9MHF - chains C and D of the 5 polymer chains in the assembly; structure by electron microscopy, 2.73 A resolution.

[Chain C]
Name: Beclin 1-associated autophagy-related key regulator
From: Homo sapiens
UniProt: Q6ZNE5 (BAKOR_HUMAN); numbering as in UniProt (aligned over 1-492)
Sequence (492 residues; row label = number of the first residue in the row):
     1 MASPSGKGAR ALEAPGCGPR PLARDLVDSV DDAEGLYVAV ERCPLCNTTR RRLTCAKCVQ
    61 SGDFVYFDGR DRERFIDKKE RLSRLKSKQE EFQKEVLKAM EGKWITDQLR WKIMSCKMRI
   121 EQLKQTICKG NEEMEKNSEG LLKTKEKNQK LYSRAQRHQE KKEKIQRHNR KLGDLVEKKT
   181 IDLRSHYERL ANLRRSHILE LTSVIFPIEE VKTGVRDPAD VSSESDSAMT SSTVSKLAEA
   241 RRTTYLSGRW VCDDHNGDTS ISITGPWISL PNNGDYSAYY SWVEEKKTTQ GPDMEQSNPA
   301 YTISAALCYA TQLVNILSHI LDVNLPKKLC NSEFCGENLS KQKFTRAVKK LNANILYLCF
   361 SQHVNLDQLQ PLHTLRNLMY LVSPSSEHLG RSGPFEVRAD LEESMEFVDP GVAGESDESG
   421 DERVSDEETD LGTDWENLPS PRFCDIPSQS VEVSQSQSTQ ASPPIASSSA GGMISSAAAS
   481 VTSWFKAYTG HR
Unresolved in the structure: 1-70, 212-257, 282-297, 398-492
Swiss-Prot annotation at these positions:
  - region: Cys43 to Cys58 (Cysteine repeats)
  - modified residue: Ser29 (Phosphoserine), Ser416 (Phosphoserine), Thr429 (Phosphothreonine)
  - mutagenesis: Cys43 (C43A: In Atg14L4C4A; fails to localize to the endoplasmic reticulum; when associated with A-46; A-55 and A-58), Cys46 (C46A: In Atg14L4C4A; fails to localize to the endoplasmic reticulum; when associated with A-43; A-55 and A-58), Cys55 (C55A: In Atg14L4C4A; fails to localize to the endoplasmic reticulum; when associated with A-43; A-46 and A-58), Cys58 (C58A: In Atg14L4C4A; fails to localize to the endoplasmic reticulum; when associated with A-43; A-46 and A-55)

[Chain D]
Name: Beclin-1
From: Homo sapiens
UniProt: Q14457 (BECN1_HUMAN); residues 1-450 here = UniProt positions 1-450
Sequence (450 residues; numbered 1 to 450; the number before each row is that of its first residue):
     1 MEGSKTSNNS TMQVSFVCQR CSQPLKLDTS FKILDRVTIQ ELTAPLLTTA QAKPGETQEE
    61 ETNSGEEPFI ETPRQDGVSR RFIPPARMMS TESANSFTLI GEASDGGTME NLSRRLKVTG
   121 DLFDIMSGQT DVDHPLCEEC TDTLLDQLDT QLNVTENECQ NYKRCLEILE QMNEDDSEQL
   181 QMELKELALE EERLIQELED VEKNRKIVAE NLEKVQAEAE RLDQEEAQYQ REYSEFKRQQ
   241 LELDDELKSV ENQMRYAQTQ LDKLKKTNVF NATFHIWHSG QFGTINNFRL GRLPSVPVEW
   301 NEINAAWGQT VLLLHALANK MGLKFQRYRL VPYGNHSYLE SLTDKSKELP LYCSGGLRFF
   361 WDNKFDHAMV AFLDCVQQFK EEVEKGETRF CLPYRMDVEK GKIEDTGGSG GSYSIKTQFN
   421 SEEQWTKALK FMLTNLKWGL AWVSSQFYNK
Unresolved in the structure: 1-145
Swiss-Prot annotation at these positions:
  - region: Trp425 to Lys450 (Required for membrane-association)
  - motif: Thr108 to Ser127 (BH3)
  - modified residue: Met1 (N-acetylmethionine), Ser15 (Phosphoserine), Ser30 (Phosphoserine), Ser90 (Phosphoserine), Ser93 (Phosphoserine), Ser96 (Phosphoserine), Thr119 (Phosphothreonine)
  - cross-link (Glycyl lysine isopeptide (Lys-Gly)): Lys402 (interchain with G-Cter in ubiquitin), Lys437 (interchain with G-Cter in ubiquitin)
  - mutagenesis: Ser90 (S90A: Complete loss of phosphorylation. Complete loss of phosphorylation and defective autophagic function; when associated with Ala-93), Ser93 (S93A: Partial loss of phosphorylation. Complete loss of phosphorylation and defective autophagic function; when associated with Ala-90), Leu112 (L112A: Weakly decreases interaction with MUHV-4 M11, greatly decreases interaction with BCL2L1 isoform Bcl-X(L)), Leu116 (L116A: Decreases interaction with BCL2L1 isoform Bcl-X(L)), Lys117 (K117A: Weakly decreases interaction with MUHV-4 M11, greatly decreases interaction with BCL2L1 isoform Bcl-X(L); K117R: Does not affect ubiquitination by the DCX(AMBRA1) complex), Gly120 to Asp121 (Weakly decreases interaction with MUHV-4 M11, disrupts interaction with BCL2L1 isoform Bcl-X(L)), Gly120 (G120E: Decreases interaction with MUHV-4 M11, disrupts interaction with BCL2L1 isoform Bcl-X(L)), Asp121 (D121A: No effect on interaction with MUHV-4 M11, disrupts interaction with BCL2L1 isoform Bcl-X(L)), Phe123 (F123A: Weakly decreases interaction with MUHV-4 M11, disrupts interaction with BCL2 and decreases interaction with BCL2L1 isoform Bcl-X(L). Reduces interaction with BCL2L10), Asp133 (D133A: Abolishes in vitro cleavage by CASP3 and CASP8; when associated with A-149; D133A: Abolishes in vitro cleavage by CASP8; when associated with A-146), Asp146 (D146A: Abolishes in vitro cleavage by CASP8; when associated with A-133), Asp149 (D149A: Abolishes in vitro cleavage by CASP3 and CASP8; when associated with A-133; D149E: Abolishes in vitro cleavage by CASP3), 4 further mutagenesis entries in UniProt

[How chain C and chain D interact]
Residue-residue contacts (166):
  Phe75(C) - Leu148(D)
  Lys78(C) - Leu148(D)
  Lys78(C) - Asp149(D)  salt bridge
  Lys78(C) - Leu152(D)
  Lys79(C) - Leu148(D)
  Arg81(C) - Leu152(D)
  Leu82(C) - Leu148(D)  hydrophobic
  Leu82(C) - Leu152(D)
  Leu82(C) - Thr155(D)
  Leu85(C) - Leu152(D)
  Leu85(C) - Thr155(D)
  Leu85(C) - Glu156(D)
  Leu85(C) - Cys159(D)  hydrogen bond (backbone-side chain)
  Lys86(C) - Thr155(D)
  Gln89(C) - Cys159(D)
  Gln89(C) - Tyr162(D)  hydrogen bond
  Phe92(C) - Cys159(D)
  Phe92(C) - Tyr162(D)  hydrophobic
  Phe92(C) - Leu166(D)  hydrophobic
  Gln93(C) - Tyr162(D)  hydrogen bond
  Glu95(C) - Leu166(D)
  Val96(C) - Leu166(D)
  Ala99(C) - Leu169(D)  hydrophobic
  Gly102(C) - Glu174(D)
  Lys103(C) - Leu169(D)
  Thr106(C) - Asp175(D)
  Thr106(C) - Leu180(D)
  Leu109(C) - Ser177(D)
  Leu109(C) - Gln181(D)
  Leu109(C) - Leu184(D)  hydrophobic
  Arg110(C) - Asp175(D)  salt bridge
  Arg110(C) - Leu180(D)
  Lys112(C) - Leu184(D)
  Ile113(C) - Leu180(D)
  Ile113(C) - Glu183(D)
  Ile113(C) - Leu184(D)  hydrophobic
  Cys116(C) - Leu184(D)  hydrophobic
  Cys116(C) - Glu191(D)
  Lys117(C) - Glu183(D)  salt bridge
  Lys117(C) - Leu187(D)
  Arg119(C) - Glu191(D)  salt bridge
  Ile120(C) - Leu187(D)
  Ile120(C) - Glu190(D)
  Ile120(C) - Glu191(D)
  Leu123(C) - Glu191(D)
  Leu123(C) - Leu194(D)  hydrophobic
  Leu123(C) - Leu198(D)  hydrophobic
  Lys124(C) - Glu190(D)  salt bridge
  Lys124(C) - Leu194(D)
  Ile127(C) - Leu194(D)  hydrophobic
  Ile127(C) - Glu197(D)
  Ile127(C) - Leu198(D)
  Gly130(C) - Val201(D)
  Asn131(C) - Val201(D)
  Glu133(C) - Arg205(D)  salt bridge
  Met134(C) - Val201(D)
  Met134(C) - Asn204(D)
  Met134(C) - Arg205(D)
  Asn137(C) - Val208(D)
  Asn137(C) - Leu212(D)
  Ser138(C) - Val208(D)
  Gly140(C) - Leu212(D)
  Leu141(C) - Asn211(D)
  Leu141(C) - Leu212(D)
  Leu141(C) - Val215(D)  hydrophobic
  Thr144(C) - Leu212(D)
  Thr144(C) - Val215(D)
  Lys145(C) - Val215(D)
  Asn148(C) - Val215(D)  hydrogen bond (side chain-backbone)
  Asn148(C) - Glu218(D)  hydrogen bond
  Asn148(C) - Ala219(D)
  Leu151(C) - Ala219(D)  hydrophobic
  Leu151(C) - Leu222(D)  hydrophobic
  Tyr152(C) - Glu218(D)  hydrogen bond
  Tyr152(C) - Leu222(D)  hydrophobic
  Arg154(C) - Leu222(D)  hydrogen bond (side chain-backbone)
  Arg154(C) - Glu226(D)  salt bridge
  His158(C) - Glu226(D)  salt bridge
  His158(C) - Tyr229(D)
  Lys161(C) - Tyr229(D)
  Lys161(C) - Tyr233(D)
  Lys162(C) - Tyr229(D)
  Lys162(C) - Glu232(D)  salt bridge
  Lys162(C) - Phe236(D)
  Ile165(C) - Tyr233(D)  hydrophobic
  Ile165(C) - Phe236(D)  hydrophobic
  Ile165(C) - Lys237(D)
  Gln166(C) - Phe236(D)
  His168(C) - Gln240(D)  hydrogen bond
  Asn169(C) - Phe236(D)  hydrogen bond (side chain-backbone)
  Asn169(C) - Gln240(D)
  Asn169(C) - Leu243(D)
  Leu172(C) - Gln240(D)
  Leu172(C) - Leu243(D)  hydrophobic
  Leu172(C) - Asp244(D)
  Gly173(C) - Leu243(D)
  Leu175(C) - Leu247(D)  hydrophobic
  Val176(C) - Glu246(D)
  Val176(C) - Leu247(D)
  Lys179(C) - Val250(D)
  Lys179(C) - Glu251(D)  salt bridge
  Lys179(C) - Met254(D)
  Thr180(C) - Val250(D)
  Asp182(C) - Met254(D)
  Leu183(C) - Gln253(D)
  Leu183(C) - Met254(D)
  His186(C) - Met254(D)
  His186(C) - Ala257(D)
  His186(C) - Gln258(D)
  His186(C) - Leu261(D)
  Tyr187(C) - Gln253(D)  hydrogen bond
  Tyr187(C) - Ala257(D)  hydrophobic
  Arg189(C) - Leu261(D)
  Leu190(C) - Gln260(D)
  Leu190(C) - Leu261(D)  hydrophobic
  Leu190(C) - Leu264(D)  hydrophobic
  Leu193(C) - Leu261(D)  hydrophobic
  Leu193(C) - Leu264(D)  hydrophobic
  Leu193(C) - Lys265(D)
  Arg194(C) - Leu264(D)
  His197(C) - Leu264(D)  hydrogen bond (side chain-backbone)
  His197(C) - Thr267(D)
  His197(C) - Val269(D)
  Glu200(C) - Val269(D)
  Glu200(C) - Lys320(D)  salt bridge
  Leu201(C) - Val269(D)  hydrophobic
  Leu201(C) - Thr273(D)
  Val204(C) - Phe270(D)  hydrophobic
  Val204(C) - Ala316(D)
  Val204(C) - Asn319(D)  hydrogen bond (backbone-side chain)
  Ile205(C) - Val269(D)  hydrophobic
  Ile205(C) - Thr273(D)
  Ile205(C) - Phe274(D)  hydrophobic
  Phe206(C) - Thr273(D)
  Trp267(C) - His315(D)
  Trp267(C) - Arg329(D)
  Trp267(C) - Val331(D)  hydrophobic
  Trp267(C) - Pro332(D)
  Trp267(C) - Tyr333(D)  hydrogen bond (backbone-side chain)
  Ile268(C) - Pro332(D)
  Ile268(C) - Tyr333(D)  hydrophobic
  Tyr301(C) - His336(D)
  Thr302(C) - Tyr333(D)  hydrogen bond
  Ser304(C) - Asn335(D)
  Ala305(C) - Tyr333(D)  hydrophobic
  Ala305(C) - Gly334(D)
  Ala305(C) - Asn335(D)
  Tyr309(C) - Gly308(D)
  Tyr309(C) - Leu312(D)  hydrophobic
  Tyr309(C) - Pro332(D)  hydrogen bond (side chain-backbone)
  Tyr309(C) - Tyr333(D)
  Tyr309(C) - Gly334(D)  hydrogen bond (side chain-backbone)
  Gln312(C) - Thr273(D)
  Gln312(C) - Asn286(D)
  Gln312(C) - Gln309(D)  hydrogen bond
  Ile316(C) - Ala272(D)
  Ile316(C) - Thr273(D)
  His319(C) - Lys263(D)  hydrogen bond (backbone-side chain)
  Asp322(C) - Tyr256(D)  hydrogen bond
  Asp322(C) - Gln260(D)
  Asn331(C) - Gln309(D)
  Phe334(C) - Asn335(D)  hydrogen bond (backbone-side chain)
  Cys335(C) - Ala305(D)  hydrophobic
  Cys335(C) - Asn335(D)
  Gly336(C) - Asn301(D)
  Glu337(C) - Asn301(D)  hydrogen bond (backbone-side chain)
Also at the interface, not in a pair above, chain C (91 interface residues in all): Lys88, Met100, Thr126, Ala155, Thr264, Ile320, Ser332
Also at the interface, not in a pair above, chain D (90 interface residues in all): Glu158, Lys163, Ile195, Gln216, Asp223, Glu225, Gln230, Gln239, Asn268, Phe288, Leu330, Ser337

[Overview]
Chain C and chain D form an interface of 91 and 90 residues respectively, with 21 hydrogen bonds and 11 salt
bridges. Among the polar pairs are Lys78(C)-Asp149(D), Arg110(C)-Asp175(D) and Lys117(C)-Glu183(D). From
UniProt: 4 mutagenesis sites on chain C; 15 mutagenesis sites on chain D.
Here chain C is Beclin 1-associated autophagy-related key regulator and chain D is Beclin-1, both from Homo
sapiens. Entry 9MHF (Cryo-EM reconstruction of PI3KC3-C1 in complex with Human RAB1A(Q70L)) was determined by
electron microscopy (same publication as 9MHG and 9MHH).
